Entry 6L2G (X-ray diffraction, 2.41 A resolution); this record covers chains C and D of the 4 polymer chains in the assembly.

== Chain C (and D) ==
Name: Acetyl-CoA-acetyltransferase, putative
From: Aspergillus fumigatus A1163
Notes: chain D of this document is another copy of the same molecule, construct and numbering; everything in this record applies to it too
UniProt: B0XMC1 (B0XMC1_ASPFC); numbering as in UniProt (aligned over 36-432)
Amino-acid sequence (397 residues; each row starts with the number of its first residue):
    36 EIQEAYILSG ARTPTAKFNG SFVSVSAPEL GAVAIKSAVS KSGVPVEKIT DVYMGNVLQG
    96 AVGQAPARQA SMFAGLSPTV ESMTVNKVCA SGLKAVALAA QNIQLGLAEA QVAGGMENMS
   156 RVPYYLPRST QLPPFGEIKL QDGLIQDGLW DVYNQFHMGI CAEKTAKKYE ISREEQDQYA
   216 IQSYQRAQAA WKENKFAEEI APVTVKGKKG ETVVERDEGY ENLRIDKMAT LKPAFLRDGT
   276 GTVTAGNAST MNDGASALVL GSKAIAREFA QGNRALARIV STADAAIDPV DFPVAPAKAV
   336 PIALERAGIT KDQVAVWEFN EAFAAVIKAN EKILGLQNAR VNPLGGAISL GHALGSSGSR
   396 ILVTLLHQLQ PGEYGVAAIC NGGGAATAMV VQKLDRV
Modified positions: Cys124 (S-acetyl-cysteine; SCY)
What the authors report for this chain:
  - catalytic residues: His387, Cys415 (by similarity / conservation)
  - mutagenesis - H387F, C415S: abolished catalytic activity

== How chain C and chain D interact ==
Contacting residue pairs (137; chain C residue first):
  Glu36(C) with Glu36(D); Ile37(D)
  Ile37(C) with Glu36(D); Ile37(D), hydrophobic; Leu140(D), hydrophobic
  Phe53(C) with Arg163(D)
  Asn54(C) with Thr165(D), hydrogen bond
  Tyr88(C) with Lys129(D), hydrogen bond
  Gln94(C) with Gln94(D), hydrogen bond; Asn121(D), hydrogen bond; Asp182(D)
  Gly95(C) with Tyr160(D); Asp182(D)
  Ala96(C) with Tyr160(D); Gln181(D); Asp182(D), hydrogen bond (backbone-side chain)
  Val97(C) with Asp182(D)
  Gly98(C) with Gln181(D); Asp182(D), hydrogen bond (backbone-side chain)
  Gln99(C) with Val123(D); Gln181(D); Asp182(D); Gly183(D), hydrogen bond (side chain-backbone); Trp185(D); Val187(D); Met193(D), hydrogen bond; Gly417(D); Gly418(D), hydrogen bond (side chain-backbone)
  Ala100(C) with Val123(D), hydrophobic
  Arg103(C) with Tyr188(D), hydrogen bond (backbone-side chain); Ala321(D); Ile322(D), hydrogen bond (side chain-backbone); Gly418(D), hydrogen bond (side chain-backbone)
  Gln104(C) with Val187(D); Tyr188(D), hydrogen bond (backbone-side chain)
  Met107(C) with Tyr188(D)
  Pro113(C) with Ala321(D); Ile322(D), hydrogen bond (backbone-backbone); Asp323(D)
  Thr114(C) with Ala321(D)
  Val115(C) with Ala321(D)
  Glu116(C) with Lys122(D), salt bridge; Asp319(D); Ala320(D), hydrogen bond (side chain-backbone); Ala420(D); Ala421(D)
  Ser117(C) with Lys122(D)
  Met118(C) with Asn121(D); Lys129(D); Leu133(D), hydrophobic
  Thr119(C) with Asn121(D), hydrogen bond (backbone-backbone)
  Val120(C) with Met118(D), hydrophobic
  Asn121(C) with Gln94(D), hydrogen bond; Met118(D); Thr119(D), hydrogen bond (backbone-backbone)
  Lys122(C) with Glu116(D), salt bridge; Ser117(D)
  Val123(C) with Ala100(D), hydrophobic
  Lys129(C) with Tyr88(D), hydrogen bond; Met118(D)
  Leu133(C) with Met118(D), hydrophobic
  Gln136(C) with Gln136(D); Asn137(D); Leu140(D)
  Asn137(C) with Gln136(D)
  Gln139(C) with Leu140(D)
  Leu140(C) with Ile37(D); Gln136(D); Gln139(D); Leu140(D), hydrophobic
  Leu142(C) with Gln136(D)
  Met154(C) with Arg163(D)
  Ser155(C) with Arg163(D), hydrogen bond (backbone-side chain); Gln166(D), hydrogen bond (backbone-side chain)
  Arg156(C) with Gln166(D)
  Val157(C) with Arg163(D), hydrogen bond (backbone-side chain)
  Pro158(C) with Tyr160(D), hydrophobic; Leu161(D)
  Tyr159(C) with Tyr159(D); Tyr160(D); Leu161(D), hydrogen bond (backbone-backbone); Arg163(D)
  Tyr160(C) with Gly95(D); Ala96(D); Pro158(D), hydrophobic; Tyr159(D); Tyr160(D), hydrophobic
  Leu161(C) with Pro158(D); Tyr159(D), hydrogen bond (backbone-backbone)
  Arg163(C) with Phe53(D); Met154(D); Ser155(D), hydrogen bond (side chain-backbone); Val157(D), hydrogen bond (side chain-backbone); Tyr159(D); Asp177(D), salt bridge; Leu179(D)
  Thr165(C) with Asn54(D), hydrogen bond
  Gln166(C) with Ser155(D), hydrogen bond (side chain-backbone); Arg156(D)
  Leu175(C) with Leu161(D), hydrophobic
  Asp177(C) with Arg163(D), salt bridge
  Leu179(C) with Arg163(D)
  Gln181(C) with Ala96(D); Gly98(D); Gln99(D)
  Asp182(C) with Gln94(D); Gly95(D); Ala96(D), hydrogen bond (side chain-backbone); Val97(D); Gly98(D), hydrogen bond (side chain-backbone); Gln99(D)
  Gly183(C) with Gln99(D), hydrogen bond (backbone-side chain)
  Trp185(C) with Gln99(D)
  Val187(C) with Gln99(D); Gln104(D); Phe108(D), hydrophobic
  Tyr188(C) with Arg103(D), hydrogen bond (side chain-backbone); Gln104(D), hydrogen bond (side chain-backbone); Met107(D); Phe108(D), hydrophobic
  Met193(C) with Gln99(D), hydrogen bond
  Asp319(C) with Glu116(D)
  Ala320(C) with Glu116(D)
  Ala321(C) with Pro113(D); Thr114(D); Val115(D); Glu116(D)
  Ile322(C) with Arg103(D), hydrogen bond (backbone-side chain); Pro113(D), hydrogen bond (backbone-backbone)
  Asp323(C) with Pro113(D)
  Lys333(C) with Thr114(D)
  Arg341(C) with Leu142(D)
  Gly417(C) with Gln99(D)
  Gly418(C) with Gln99(D), hydrogen bond (backbone-side chain); Arg103(D), hydrogen bond (backbone-side chain)
  Ala420(C) with Glu116(D)
  Ala421(C) with Glu116(D)
Interface residues without a listed pair, chain C (73 interface residues in all): Val58, Val92, Pro101, Phe108, Leu184, Asp186, Pro324, Gly419
Interface residues without a listed pair, chain D (73 interface residues in all): Val58, Val92, Pro101, Val120, Leu175, Leu184, Asp186, Pro324, Lys333, Arg341, Gly419

== In short ==
The chain C/chain D interface involves 73 residues from each chain, with 38 hydrogen bonds and 4 salt bridges.
Polar pairs include Glu116(C)-Lys122(D), Arg163(C)-Asp177(D) and Asn54(C)-Thr165(D). The paper reports
catalytic residues His387(C) and Cys415(C); H387F and C415S of chain C abolish catalytic activity.
Both chains are Acetyl-CoA-acetyltransferase, putative (Aspergillus fumigatus A1163). Entry 6L2G (Crystal
structure of Aspergillus fumigatus mitochondrial acetyl-CoA acetyltransferase) was determined by X-ray
diffraction together with 6L2C from the same study.
